Entry 6PNS (electron microscopy, 3.70 A resolution); this record covers chains A and J of the 11 polymer chains in the assembly.

== Chain A ==
Molecule: RNA-directed RNA polymerase
Organism: Bluetongue virus 1
Notes: EC 2.7.7.48
Reference sequence: W0G557 (W0G557_9REOV); residue numbers follow UniProt; this construct covers 1-1302
Sequence (1302 residues; numbered 1 to 1302; the number before each row is that of its first residue):
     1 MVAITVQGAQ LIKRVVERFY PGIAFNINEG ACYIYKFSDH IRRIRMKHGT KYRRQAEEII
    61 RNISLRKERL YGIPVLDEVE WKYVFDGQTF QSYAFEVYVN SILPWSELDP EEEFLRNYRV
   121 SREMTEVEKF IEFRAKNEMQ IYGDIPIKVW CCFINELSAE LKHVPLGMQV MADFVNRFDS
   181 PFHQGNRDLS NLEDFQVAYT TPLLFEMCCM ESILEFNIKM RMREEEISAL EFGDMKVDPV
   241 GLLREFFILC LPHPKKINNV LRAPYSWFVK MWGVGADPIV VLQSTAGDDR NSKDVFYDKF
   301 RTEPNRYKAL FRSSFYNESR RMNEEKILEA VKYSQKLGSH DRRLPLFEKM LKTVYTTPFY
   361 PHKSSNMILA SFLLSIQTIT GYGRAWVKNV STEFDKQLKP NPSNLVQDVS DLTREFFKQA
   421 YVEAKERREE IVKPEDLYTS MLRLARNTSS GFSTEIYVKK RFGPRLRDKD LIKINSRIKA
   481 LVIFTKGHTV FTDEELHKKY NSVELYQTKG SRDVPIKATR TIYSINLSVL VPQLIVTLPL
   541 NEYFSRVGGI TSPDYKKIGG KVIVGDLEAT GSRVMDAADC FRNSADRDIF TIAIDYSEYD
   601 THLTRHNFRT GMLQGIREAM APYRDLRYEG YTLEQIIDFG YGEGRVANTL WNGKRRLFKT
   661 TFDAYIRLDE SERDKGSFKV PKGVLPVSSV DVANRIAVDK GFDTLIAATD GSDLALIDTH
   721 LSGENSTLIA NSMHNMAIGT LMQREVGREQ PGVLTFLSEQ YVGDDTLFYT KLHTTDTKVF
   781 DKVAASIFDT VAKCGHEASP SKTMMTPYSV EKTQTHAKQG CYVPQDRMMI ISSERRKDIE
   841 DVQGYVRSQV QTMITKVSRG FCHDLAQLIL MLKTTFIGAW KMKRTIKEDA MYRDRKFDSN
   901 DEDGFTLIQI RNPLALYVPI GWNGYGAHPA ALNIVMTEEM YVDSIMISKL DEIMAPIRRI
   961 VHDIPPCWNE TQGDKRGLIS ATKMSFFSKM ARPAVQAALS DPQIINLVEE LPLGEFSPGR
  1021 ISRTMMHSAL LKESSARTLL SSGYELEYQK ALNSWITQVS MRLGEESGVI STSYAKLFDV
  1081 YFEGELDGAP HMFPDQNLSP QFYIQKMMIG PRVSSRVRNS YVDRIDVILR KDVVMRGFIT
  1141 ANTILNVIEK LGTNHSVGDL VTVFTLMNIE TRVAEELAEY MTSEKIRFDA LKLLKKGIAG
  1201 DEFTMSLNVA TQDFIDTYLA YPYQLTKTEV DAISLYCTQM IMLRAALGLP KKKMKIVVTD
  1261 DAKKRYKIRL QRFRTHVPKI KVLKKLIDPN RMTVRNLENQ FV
Not modelled in the structure: 1, 465-470, 566-569

== Chain J ==
Molecule: Inner core structural protein VP3
Organism: Bluetongue virus 1
Reference sequence: Q1AE73 (Q1AE73_9REOV); residues 1-901 here = UniProt positions 1-901
Sequence (901 residues; each row starts with the number of its first residue):
     1 MAAQNEQRPE RIKTTPYLEG DVLSSDSGPL LSVFALQEIM QKVRQVQADY MTATREVDFT
    61 VPDVQKILDD IKALAAEQVY KIVKVPSISF RHIVMQSRDR VLRVDTYYEE MSQVGDVITE
   121 DEPEKFYSTI IKKVRFIRGK GSFILHDIPT RDHRGMEVAE PEVLGVEFKN VLPVLTAEHR
   181 AMIQNALDGS IIENGNVATR DVDVFIGACS EPVYRIYNRL QGYIEAVQLQ ELRNSIGWLE
   241 RLGHRKRITY SQEVLTDFRR QDTIWVLALQ LPVNPQVVWD VPRSSIANLI MNIATCLPTG
   301 EYIAPNPRIS SITLTQRITT TGPFAILTGS TPTAQQLNDV RKIYLALMFP GQIILDLKID
   361 PGERMDPAVR MVAGVVGHLL FTAGGRFTNL TQNMARQLDI ALNDYLLYMY NTRVQVNYGP
   421 TGEPLDFQIG RNQYDCNVFR ADFATGTGYN GWATIDVEYR EPAPYVHAQR YIRYCGIDSR
   481 ELINPTTYGI GMTYHCYNEM LRMLVAAGKD SEAAYFRSML PFHMVRFARI NQIINEDLHS
   541 VFSLPDDMFN ALLPDLIAGA HQNADPVVLD VSWISLWFAF NRSFEPTHRN EMLEVAPLIE
   601 SVYASELSVM KVDMRHLSLM QRRFPDVLIQ ARPSHFWKAV LNDSPEAVKA VMNLSHSHNF
   661 INIRDMMRWV MLPSLQPSLK LALEEEAWAA ANDFEDLMLT DQVYMHRDML PEPRLDDIER
   721 FRQEGFYYTN MLEAPPEIDR VVQYTYEIAR LQANMGQFRA ALRRIMDDDD WVRFGGVLRT
   781 VRVKFYDARP PDDVLQGLPF SYDTNERGGL AYATIKYATE TTIFYLIYNV EFSNTPDSLV
   841 LINPTYTMTK VFINKRIVER VRVGQILAVL NRRFVAYKGK MRIMDITQSL KMGTKLAAPT
   901 V
Not modelled in the structure: 1-32

== How chain A and chain J interact ==
Pairs across the interface - 66 pairs, chain A then chain J:
  Glu224(A) - Met40(J)
  Glu225(A) - Arg44(J)  hydrogen bond (backbone-side chain)
  Glu225(A) - Gln47(J)
  Ala286(A) - Arg341(J)  hydrogen bond (backbone-side chain)
  Gly287(A) - Arg341(J)
  Asp288(A) - Gly300(J)
  Asp289(A) - Glu301(J)
  Asp294(A) - Ala334(J)
  Asp294(A) - Leu337(J)
  Val295(A) - Ala334(J)
  Phe296(A) - Ala334(J)
  Phe300(A) - Tyr50(J)  hydrophobic
  Phe300(A) - Ala53(J)
  Arg301(A) - Asp58(J)  salt bridge
  Thr302(A) - Thr54(J)
  Thr302(A) - Glu56(J)  hydrogen bond (side chain-backbone)
  Thr302(A) - Val57(J)
  Thr302(A) - Asp58(J)  hydrogen bond (backbone-backbone)
  Pro304(A) - Asp58(J)
  Arg306(A) - Asp63(J)  salt bridge
  Arg306(A) - Gln65(J)
  Arg306(A) - Lys66(J)
  His362(A) - Tyr50(J)
  His362(A) - Met51(J)
  His362(A) - Thr54(J)
  Lys363(A) - Met51(J)
  Ser364(A) - Arg44(J)
  Ser364(A) - Gln47(J)  hydrogen bond
  Ile550(A) - Glu301(J)
  Ile550(A) - Thr587(J)
  Ser552(A) - His588(J)
  Asp554(A) - His588(J)  salt bridge
  Arg587(A) - Val61(J)
  Arg587(A) - Asp63(J)  salt bridge
  Gly752(A) - Lys72(J)
  Thr755(A) - Glu591(J)  hydrogen bond
  Leu757(A) - Glu591(J)
  Lys771(A) - Gln65(J)  hydrogen bond
  Lys771(A) - Glu591(J)  salt bridge
  His773(A) - Gln65(J)
  His773(A) - Asp69(J)  salt bridge
  His773(A) - Glu591(J)  salt bridge
  Lys949(A) - Val33(J)
  Lys949(A) - Phe34(J)  hydrogen bond (backbone-backbone)
  Glu952(A) - Val33(J)
  Ile953(A) - Phe34(J)  hydrophobic
  Met1092(A) - Tyr50(J)  hydrogen bond
  Pro1100(A) - Ile39(J)
  Pro1100(A) - Met40(J)  hydrophobic
  Gln1101(A) - Leu36(J)
  Tyr1103(A) - Val43(J)  hydrophobic
  Tyr1103(A) - Tyr50(J)
  Ile1104(A) - Ile39(J)  hydrophobic
  Met1107(A) - Lys42(J)
  Met1107(A) - Val46(J)  hydrophobic
  Val1113(A) - Thr333(J)
  Val1113(A) - Ala334(J)  hydrogen bond (backbone-backbone)
  Ser1115(A) - Thr331(J)  hydrogen bond
  Ile1186(A) - Ile318(J)  hydrophobic
  Ile1186(A) - Thr319(J)
  Arg1187(A) - Ile318(J)
  Arg1187(A) - Thr319(J)
  Leu1247(A) - Phe34(J)
  Leu1247(A) - Ile39(J)
  Gly1248(A) - Ile39(J)
  Gly1248(A) - Lys42(J)
Other interface residues (no listed pair), chain A (52 interface residues in all): Glu226, Thr285, Phe756, Asp864, Asp951, Pro1090, His1091, Gln1096, Ser1114, Ser1183, Ala1246
Other interface residues (no listed pair), chain J (43 interface residues in all): Gln37, Glu38, Phe59, Thr299, Pro332, Gln335, Asn338, Met592

== Summary ==
Chain A and chain J form an interface of 52 and 43 residues respectively, with 11 hydrogen bonds and 7 salt
bridges. Polar pairs include Arg301(A)-Asp58(J), Arg306(A)-Asp63(J) and Asp554(A)-His588(J).
Chain A is RNA-directed RNA polymerase and chain J is Inner core structural protein VP3, both from Bluetongue
virus 1; the structure, In situ structure of BTV RNA-dependent RNA polymerase in BTV virion, was determined by
electron microscopy (same publication as 6PO2).
